151L - chain A; structure by X-ray diffraction, 2.20 A resolution.

Chain A:
Name: T4 lysozyme
Organism: Enterobacteria phage T4
Notes: EC 3.2.1.17
UniProtKB: P00720 (LYS_BPT4); residues 1-164 here = UniProt positions 1-164
Chain sequence (164 residues; each row starts with the number of its first residue):
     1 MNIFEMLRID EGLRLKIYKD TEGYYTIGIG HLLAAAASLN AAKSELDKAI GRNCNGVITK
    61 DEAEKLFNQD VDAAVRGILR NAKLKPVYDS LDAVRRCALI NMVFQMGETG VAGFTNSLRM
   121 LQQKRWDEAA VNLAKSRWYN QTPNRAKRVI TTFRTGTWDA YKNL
Unresolved in the structure: 163-164
Construct notes: conflict Ala-34 (Thr in P00720), Ala-35 (Lys in P00720), Ala-36 (Ser in P00720), Ala-37 (Pro in P00720)
UniProt features mapped onto this chain:
  - active site (Proton donor/acceptor): Glu-11, Asp-20
  - binding site (substrate): Leu-32, Phe-104, Ser-117, Asn-132
  - mutagenesis: Glu-11 (E11A/F/H/M/N: Complete loss of enzymatic activity; E11N: Loss of 84% of enzymatic activity; E11Q: Complete loss of activity), Asp-20 (D20A/N/S/T: Complete loss of enzymatic activity; D20C: Nearly no effet on specific enzymatic activity; D20E/Q: Loss of 99% of enzymatic activity), Thr-26 (T26E: Complete loss of activity at neutral pH; covalently bound substrate; T26H: Facilitates transglycosylation more effectively than hydrolysis; covalently bound substrate), Gly-30 (G30A: Almost complete loss of enzymatic activity; G30F: Almost complete loss of enzymatic activity. The enzyme is destabilized by 1.5 kcal/mol), Ser-117 (S117F: 10-fold decrease in enzymatic activity; S117I: 500-fold decrease in enzymatic activity; S117V: 50-fold decrease in enzymatic activity), Asn-132 (N132I: 5-fold decrease in enzymatic activity; N132M/F: 2-fold decrease in enzymatic activity)

Overview:
Curated annotation (UniProt) lists active-site residues Glu-11 and Asp-20, 4 substrate-binding residues and 6
mutagenesis sites.
Chain A is T4 lysozyme (Enterobacteria phage T4); the structure, Conservation of solvent-binding sites in 10
crystal forms of T4 lysozyme, was determined by X-ray diffraction (same publication as 152L, 149L and 150L).
